PDB entry 4GKV | X-ray diffraction, 2.01 A resolution | chains B and P of the 5 polymer chains in the assembly

# Chain B
Name: Alcohol dehydrogenase, propanol-preferring
From: Escherichia coli
Notes: EC 1.1.1.1
UniProt: P39451 (ADHP_ECOLI); residues 1-336 here = UniProt positions 1-336
Sequence (336 residues; numbered 1 to 336; the number before each row is that of its first residue):
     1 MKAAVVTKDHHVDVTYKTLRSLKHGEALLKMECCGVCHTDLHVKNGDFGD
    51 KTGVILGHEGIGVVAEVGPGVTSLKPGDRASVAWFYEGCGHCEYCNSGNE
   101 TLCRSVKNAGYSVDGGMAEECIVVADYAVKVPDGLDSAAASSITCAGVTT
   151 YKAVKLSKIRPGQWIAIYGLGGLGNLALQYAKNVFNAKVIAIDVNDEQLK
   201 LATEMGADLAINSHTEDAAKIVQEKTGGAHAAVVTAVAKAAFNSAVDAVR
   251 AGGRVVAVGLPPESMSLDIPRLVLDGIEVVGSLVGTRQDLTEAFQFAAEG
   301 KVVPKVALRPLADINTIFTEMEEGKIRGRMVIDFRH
Swiss-Prot annotation at these positions:
  - binding site (Zn(2+)): Cys37, His58, Cys89, Cys92, Cys95, Cys103, Cys145
Metal / ion sites: Zn2+ site 1: Cys37, His58, Cys145; Zn2+ site 2: Cys89, Cys92, Cys95, Cys103
Residues lining bound ligands: NAD (nicotinamide-adenine-dinucleotide): Cys37, His38, Thr39, His42, Cys145, Thr149, Gly169, Leu170, Gly171, Gly172, Leu173, Gly174, Ile192, Asp193, Val194, Asn195, Gln198, Ser213, Thr235, Ala236, Val237, Ala238, Ala240, Ala241, Val258, Gly259, Leu260, Pro261, Ser282, Leu283, Val284, Met321, Gly328, Arg329
Reported in the primary citation:
  - catalytic residues: Thr39, His42, Asp47 (proposed by the authors, not directly observed)

# Chain P
Name: cleaved peptide fragment corresponding to the C-terminal His tag
From: Escherichia coli
Sequence (10 residues; each row starts with the number of its first residue):
   334 AIPNPLLGLA

# Interface between chain B and chain P
Contacting residue pairs (7):
  Gln223(B) with Ile335(P)
  Asp247(B) with Pro336(P)
  Pro270(B) with Pro338(P)
  Arg271(B) with Pro336(P); Pro338(P)
  Leu274(B) with Pro338(P), hydrophobic; Leu339(P), hydrophobic
Other interface residues (no listed pair), chain B (7 interface residues in all): Asp268, Asp275

# Summary
7 residues of chain B and 4 residues of chain P are in contact. Chain B binds NAD. Cys37(B), His58(B) and
Cys145(B) coordinate Zn2+ site 1. Cys89(B), Cys92(B), Cys95(B) and Cys103(B) form the Zn2+ site 2. UniProt
lists 7 Zn2+-binding residues on chain B. The paper reports catalytic residues Thr39(B), His42(B) and
Asp47(B).
Chain B is Alcohol dehydrogenase, propanol-preferring and chain P is cleaved peptide fragment corresponding to
the C-terminal His tag, both from Escherichia coli; the structure, Structure of Escherichia coli AdhP
(ethanol-inducible dehydrogenase) with bound NAD, was determined by X-ray diffraction.
